PDB entry 5TJE | X-ray diffraction, 3.20 A resolution | chains G and H of the 5 polymer chains in the assembly

Chain G:
Protein: ALPHA CHAIN OF MURINE T CELL RECEPTOR p14
Source organism: Mus musculus
Chain sequence (205 residues; row label = number of the first residue in the row):
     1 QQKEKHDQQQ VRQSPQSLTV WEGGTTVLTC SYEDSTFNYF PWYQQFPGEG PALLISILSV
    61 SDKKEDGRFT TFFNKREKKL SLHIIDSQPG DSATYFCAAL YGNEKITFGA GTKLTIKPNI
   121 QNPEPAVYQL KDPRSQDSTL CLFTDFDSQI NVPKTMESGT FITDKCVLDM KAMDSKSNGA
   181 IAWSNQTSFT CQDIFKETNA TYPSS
Not modelled in the structure: 1-8, 121-205
Cystine bridges: C30-C97

Chain H:
Protein: BETA CHAIN OF MURINE T CELL RECEPTOR p14
Source organism: Mus musculus
Chain sequence (238 residues; numbered 1 to 238; the number before each row is that of its first residue):
     1 AVTQSPRSKV AVTGGKVTLS CHQTNNHDYM YWYRQDTGHG LRLIHYSYVA DSTEKGDIPD
    61 GYKASRPSQE NFSLILELAS LSQTAVYFCA SSDAGGRNTL YFGAGTRLSV LEDLRNVTPP
   121 KVSLFEPSKA EIANKQKATL VCLARGFFPD HVELSWWVNG KEVHSGVCTD PQAYKESNYS
   181 YSLSSRLRVS ATFWHNPRNH FRCQVQFHGL SEEDKWPEGS PKPVTQNISA EAWGRADC
Not modelled in the structure: 216-219, 237-238
Cystine bridges: C21-C89, C142-C203

How chain G and chain H interact:
Contacting residue pairs (33; chain G residue first):
  Q16(G) - H39(H)
  N38(G) - R97(H)  hydrogen bond
  Y39(G) - R97(H)
  Y43(G) - T99(H)
  Y43(G) - L100(H)  hydrogen bond (side chain-backbone)
  Q45(G) - Q35(H)  hydrogen bond
  Q45(G) - F88(H)
  G48(G) - A104(H)
  E49(G) - A104(H)
  G50(G) - F88(H)
  G50(G) - G103(H)
  G50(G) - A104(H)
  P51(G) - L41(H)  hydrophobic
  P51(G) - F102(H)
  L53(G) - T99(H)
  L58(G) - R97(H)
  T94(G) - G38(H)
  F96(G) - Q35(H)
  F96(G) - G40(H)
  G102(G) - R97(H)  hydrogen bond (backbone-side chain)
  N103(G) - G96(H)
  K105(G) - Y46(H)
  I106(G) - Y33(H)
  I106(G) - L100(H)  hydrophobic
  F108(G) - L41(H)
  G109(G) - G40(H)
  G109(G) - L41(H)
  A110(G) - H39(H)
  A110(G) - G40(H)  hydrogen bond (backbone-backbone)
  G111(G) - H39(H)
  K113(G) - T37(H)  hydrogen bond (side chain-backbone)
  K113(G) - G38(H)
  K113(G) - H39(H)
Other interface residues (no listed pair), chain G (23 interface residues in all): L100
Other interface residues (no listed pair), chain H (18 interface residues in all): L43, G95

Summary:
The interface between chain G and chain H involves 23 residues on one side and 18 on the other; the contacts
include 6 hydrogen bonds. Among the polar pairs are N38(G)-R97(H), Y43(G)-L100(H) and Q45(G)-Q35(H).
Chain G is ALPHA CHAIN OF MURINE T CELL RECEPTOR p14 and chain H is BETA CHAIN OF MURINE T CELL RECEPTOR p14,
both from Mus musculus; the structure, Murine class I major histocompatibility complex H-2Db in complex with
LCMV-derived gp33 and T cell receptor ..., was determined by X-ray diffraction.
